PDB entry 6LDO | X-ray diffraction, 2.75 A resolution | chains A and B of the 4 polymer chains in the assembly

Chain A (and B):
Molecule: Cystathionine gamma-lyase
Organism: Lactobacillus plantarum
Notes: chain B of this document is another copy of the same molecule, construct and numbering; everything in this record applies to it too
UniProtKB: A0A162EFJ4 (A0A162EFJ4_LACPN); residues 1-381 here = UniProt positions 1-381
Chain sequence (389 residues; each row starts with the number of its first residue):
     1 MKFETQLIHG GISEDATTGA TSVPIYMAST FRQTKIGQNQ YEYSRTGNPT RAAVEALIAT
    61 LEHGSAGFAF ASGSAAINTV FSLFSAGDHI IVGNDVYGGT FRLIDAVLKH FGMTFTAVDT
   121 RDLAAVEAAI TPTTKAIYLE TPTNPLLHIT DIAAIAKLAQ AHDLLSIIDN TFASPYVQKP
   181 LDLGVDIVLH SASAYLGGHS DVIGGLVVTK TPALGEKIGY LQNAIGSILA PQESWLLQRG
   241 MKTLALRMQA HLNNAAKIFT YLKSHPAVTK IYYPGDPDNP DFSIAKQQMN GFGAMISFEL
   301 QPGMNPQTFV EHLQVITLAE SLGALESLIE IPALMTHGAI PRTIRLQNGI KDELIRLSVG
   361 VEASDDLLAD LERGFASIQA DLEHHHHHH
Disordered / not traced: 382-389
Construct notes: engineered mutation Ala-194 (Lys in A0A162EFJ4); expression tag (382-389)
Residues lining bound ligands: L-serine (KOU; (E)-N-({3-hydroxy-2-methyl-5-[(phosphonooxy)methyl]pyridin-4-yl}methylidene)-L-serine): Ser-72, Gly-73, Ser-74, Ile-77, Tyr-97, Glu-140, Asn-144, Asp-169, Thr-171, Phe-172, Ser-191, Ser-193, Ile-203, Gly-204, Glu-320, Ser-321, Leu-322, Thr-336, Arg-356
What the authors report for this chain:
  - binding site for L-serine: Tyr-97, Glu-320
  - mutagenesis - Y97F (88-fold): decreased catalytic activity on cystathionase
  - mutagenesis - Y97F (11-fold): increased catalytic activity on l-cysteine
  - mutagenesis - Y97F: decreased catalytic activity on l-homocysteine
  - catalytic residues: Tyr-97 (proposed by the authors, not directly observed)
  - mutagenesis - Y97F (88-fold): decreased catalytic activity (cystathionase activity)
  - mutagenesis - Y97F (11-fold): increased catalytic activity (l-cysteine beta-lyase activity)
  - mutagenesis - Y97F: decreased catalytic activity (l-homocysteine gamma-lyase activity)
  - specificity-determining residues: Glu-320 (by similarity / conservation)

Interface between chain A and chain B:
Residue-residue contacts - 111 pairs, chain A then chain B:
  Met-27(A) with Asp-201(B); Val-202(B); Glu-233(B)
  Ala-28(A) with Ser-200(B)
  Ser-29(A) with Ser-200(B), hydrogen bond (backbone-backbone); Asp-201(B); Ile-203(B)
  Thr-30(A) with Ser-200(B); Ala-319(B); Glu-320(B), hydrogen bond (side chain-backbone); Ser-321(B)
  Phe-31(A) with Ala-319(B)
  Arg-32(A) with Thr-317(B); Leu-318(B)
  Gln-33(A) with Leu-318(B), hydrogen bond (backbone-backbone); Met-335(B)
  Thr-34(A) with Glu-311(B)
  Lys-35(A) with Glu-311(B)
  Ile-36(A) with Leu-318(B), hydrophobic; Ile-331(B), hydrophobic; Leu-334(B), hydrophobic; Met-335(B), hydrophobic
  Glu-42(A) with Glu-320(B)
  Tyr-43(A) with Ser-193(B); Ile-203(B); Ser-321(B)
  Ser-44(A) with Ile-203(B)
  Arg-45(A) with Ser-74(B); Tyr-97(B), hydrogen bond; Arg-102(B)
  Ala-71(A) with Ala-71(B), hydrophobic; Gly-226(B); Ile-228(B)
  Ser-72(A) with Gly-226(B), hydrogen bond (side chain-backbone)
  Ser-74(A) with Arg-45(B), hydrogen bond; Ala-224(B); Ile-225(B)
  Ala-75(A) with Ile-225(B), hydrogen bond (backbone-backbone); Gly-226(B)
  Asn-78(A) with Asn-78(B); Ile-225(B)
  Ser-82(A) with Phe-111(B)
  Phe-84(A) with Phe-111(B)
  Ser-85(A) with His-110(B)
  Ala-86(A) with His-110(B), hydrogen bond (backbone-backbone); Phe-111(B)
  Tyr-97(A) with Arg-45(B), hydrogen bond
  Arg-102(A) with Arg-45(B); Tyr-220(B); Asn-223(B); Ala-224(B)
  Ala-106(A) with Tyr-220(B)
  Val-107(A) with Leu-221(B), hydrophobic
  His-110(A) with Ser-85(B); Ala-86(B), hydrogen bond (backbone-backbone)
  Phe-111(A) with Ser-82(B); Phe-84(B); Phe-111(B)
  Met-113(A) with Phe-111(B), hydrophobic
  Ser-193(A) with Tyr-43(B)
  Ser-200(A) with Ala-28(B); Ser-29(B), hydrogen bond (backbone-backbone); Thr-30(B)
  Asp-201(A) with Met-27(B); Ser-29(B)
  Val-202(A) with Met-27(B)
  Ile-203(A) with Ser-29(B); Tyr-43(B); Ser-44(B)
  Tyr-220(A) with Arg-102(B); Ala-106(B)
  Leu-221(A) with Val-107(B), hydrophobic
  Asn-223(A) with Arg-102(B)
  Ala-224(A) with Ser-74(B); Leu-103(B)
  Ile-225(A) with Ser-74(B); Ala-75(B), hydrogen bond (backbone-backbone); Asn-78(B)
  Gly-226(A) with Ala-71(B); Ser-72(B), hydrogen bond (backbone-side chain); Ala-75(B)
  Ser-227(A) with Ser-227(B), hydrogen bond
  Ile-228(A) with Ala-71(B)
  Ala-230(A) with Glu-233(B)
  Pro-231(A) with Glu-233(B)
  Gln-232(A) with Gln-232(B); Glu-233(B), hydrogen bond (backbone-side chain)
  Glu-233(A) with Met-27(B); Ala-230(B); Pro-231(B); Gln-232(B), hydrogen bond (side chain-backbone); Glu-233(B)
  Leu-236(A) with Met-27(B), hydrophobic
  Gln-307(A) with Ile-36(B)
  Glu-311(A) with Thr-34(B); Lys-35(B), salt bridge
  Thr-317(A) with Arg-32(B)
  Leu-318(A) with Phe-31(B); Arg-32(B); Gln-33(B), hydrogen bond (backbone-backbone); Ile-36(B), hydrophobic
  Ala-319(A) with Thr-30(B); Phe-31(B)
  Glu-320(A) with Thr-30(B), hydrogen bond (backbone-side chain); Glu-42(B)
  Ser-321(A) with Thr-30(B); Tyr-43(B)
  Ile-331(A) with Ile-36(B), hydrophobic
  Leu-334(A) with Ile-36(B), hydrophobic
  Met-335(A) with Gln-33(B); Ile-36(B), hydrophobic
Interface residues without a listed pair, chain A (61 interface residues in all): Leu-103, Gly-112, Leu-328
Interface residues without a listed pair, chain B (60 interface residues in all): Gly-112, Leu-236, Gln-307, Leu-328

Overview:
The interface between chain A and chain B involves 61 residues on one side and 60 on the other, with 18
hydrogen bonds and 1 salt bridge. Polar contacts include Glu-311(A)/Lys-35(B), Thr-30(A)/Glu-320(B) and
Arg-45(A)/Tyr-97(B). Ligands of chain A: L-serine. The paper reports the catalytic residue Tyr-97(A); Y97F of
chain A reduces catalytic activity on cystathionase.
Both chains are Cystathionine gamma-lyase (Lactobacillus plantarum). Entry 6LDO (Crystal structure of
cystathionine gamma-lyase from Lactobacillus plantarum complexed with L-serine) was determined by X-ray
diffraction (same publication as 6LE4).
